8HI5 - chain A; structure by X-ray diffraction, 2.30 A resolution.

[Chain A]
Molecule: Short-chain dehydrogenase/reductase SDR
Source organism: Roseiflexus castenholzii DSM 13941
Notes: fragment: C terminal domain
UniProtKB: A7NN59 (A7NN59_ROSCS); residue numbers follow UniProt; this construct covers 573-1229
Amino-acid sequence (667 residues; row label = number of the first residue in the row):
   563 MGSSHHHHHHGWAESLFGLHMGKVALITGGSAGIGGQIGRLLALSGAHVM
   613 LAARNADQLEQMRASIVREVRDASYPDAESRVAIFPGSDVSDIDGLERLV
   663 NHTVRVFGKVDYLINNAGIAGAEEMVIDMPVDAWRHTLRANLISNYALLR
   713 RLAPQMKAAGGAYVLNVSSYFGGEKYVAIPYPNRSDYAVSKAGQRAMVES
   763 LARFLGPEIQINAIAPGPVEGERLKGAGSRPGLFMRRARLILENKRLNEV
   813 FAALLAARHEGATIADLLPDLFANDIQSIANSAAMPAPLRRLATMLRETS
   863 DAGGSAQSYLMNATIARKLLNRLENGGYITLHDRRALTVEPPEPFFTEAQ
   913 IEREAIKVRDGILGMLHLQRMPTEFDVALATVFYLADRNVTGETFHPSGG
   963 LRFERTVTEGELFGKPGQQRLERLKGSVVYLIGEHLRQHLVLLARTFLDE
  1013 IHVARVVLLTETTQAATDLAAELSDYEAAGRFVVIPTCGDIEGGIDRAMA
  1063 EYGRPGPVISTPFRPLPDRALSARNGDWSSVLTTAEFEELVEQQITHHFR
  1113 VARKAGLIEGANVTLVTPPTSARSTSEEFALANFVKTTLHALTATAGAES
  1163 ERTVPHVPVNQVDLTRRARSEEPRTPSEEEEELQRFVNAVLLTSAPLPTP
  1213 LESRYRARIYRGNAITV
Not modelled in the structure: 563-572, 783-792
Differences from the reference sequence: expression tag (563-572)
Residues lining bound ligands:
  - 3-oxidanylidenepropanoic acid (FK2): S731, F733, Y743, R746, Y749, R799
  - NADP (NAP; NADP nicotinamide-adenine-dinucleotide phosphate): G591, G592, S593, A594, G595, I596, A615, R616, N617, S650, D651, V652, N678, A679, G680, I681, V729, S730, S731, Y749, K753, P778, G779, P780, V781
What the authors report for this chain:
  - binding site for 3-oxidanylidenepropanoic acid: S731, Y749, R799
  - binding site for NADP: S593, R616, D651, Y749, K753
  - conformationally variable residues (order/disorder transition, side-chain flip): R616, D651, S731, Y749, K753, E782 to P793, R799
  - catalytic residues: S731, Y749, K753
  - mutagenesis - W574A/E576A/F579A: unchanged binding to Short-chain dehydrogenase/reductase SDR (chain A)
  - mutagenesis - S731A, Y749A, K753A, R799A: abolished catalytic activity
  - mutagenesis - R746A, R785A, L795A: decreased catalytic activity
  - catalytic residues: Y743, R746 (proposed by the authors, not directly observed)

[Summary]
Bound to chain A: 3-oxidanylidenepropanoic acid and NADP. From the paper: catalytic residues S731, Y749 and
K753 among others; S731A, Y749A and K753A, among others, abolish catalytic activity; 8 substitutions were
tested in all.
Chain A is Short-chain dehydrogenase/reductase SDR (Roseiflexus castenholzii DSM 13941); the structure,
Crystal structure of the NADP+ and MSA bound C terminal domain of bi-functional malonyl-CoA reductase from
..., was determined by X-ray diffraction, deposited together with 8HI4 and 8HI6.
